6FPW - chains L and M of the 4 polymer chains in the assembly; structure by X-ray diffraction, 1.35 A resolution.

Chain L (and M):
Name: Hydrogenase-1 large chain
Source organism: Escherichia coli K-12
Notes: EC 1.12.99.6; chain M of this document is another copy of the same molecule, construct and numbering; everything in this record applies to it too
UniProtKB: P0ACD8 (MBHL_ECOLI); residues 1-582 here = UniProt positions 1-582
Sequence (582 residues; numbered 1 to 582; the number before each row is that of its first residue):
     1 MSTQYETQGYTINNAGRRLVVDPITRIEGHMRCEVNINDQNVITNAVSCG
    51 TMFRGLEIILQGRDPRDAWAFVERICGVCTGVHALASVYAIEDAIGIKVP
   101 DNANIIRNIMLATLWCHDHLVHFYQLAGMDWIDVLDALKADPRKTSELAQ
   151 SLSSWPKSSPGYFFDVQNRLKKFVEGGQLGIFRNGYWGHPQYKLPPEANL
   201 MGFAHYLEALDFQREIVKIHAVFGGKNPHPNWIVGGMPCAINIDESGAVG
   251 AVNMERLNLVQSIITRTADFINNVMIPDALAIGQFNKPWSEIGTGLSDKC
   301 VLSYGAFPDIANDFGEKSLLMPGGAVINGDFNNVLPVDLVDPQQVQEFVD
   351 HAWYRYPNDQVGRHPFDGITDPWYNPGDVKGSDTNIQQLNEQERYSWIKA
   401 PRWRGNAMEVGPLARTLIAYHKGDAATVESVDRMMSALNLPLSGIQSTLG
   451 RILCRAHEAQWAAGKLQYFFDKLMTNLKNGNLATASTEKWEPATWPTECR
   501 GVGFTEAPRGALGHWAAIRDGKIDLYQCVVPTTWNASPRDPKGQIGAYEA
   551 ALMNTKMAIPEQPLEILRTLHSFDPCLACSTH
Disordered / not traced: 1
Metal / ion sites: Mg2+: Glu57, Cys528; ni-fe reduced active center Ni: Cys76, Cys79, Cys576, Cys579
Residues lining bound ligands: ni-fe reduced active center (EJ2): Cys76, Cys79, Val82, His83, Ala507, Pro508, Arg509, Leu512, Val530, Pro531, Thr532, Cys576, Cys579
UniProt features mapped onto this chain:
  - binding site (Ni(2+)): Cys76, Cys79, Cys576, Cys579

Chain L / chain M interface:
Residue-residue contacts (25):
  Gln150(L) with Ser146(M); Gln150(M), hydrogen bond; Ser159(M); Pro160(M)
  Ser154(L) with Ser159(M), hydrogen bond (backbone-side chain); Gly161(M); Tyr162(M)
  Trp155(L) with Ser159(M), hydrogen bond (backbone-side chain)
  Pro156(L) with Pro156(M); Lys157(M); Ser158(M), hydrogen bond (backbone-backbone); Ser159(M), hydrogen bond (backbone-backbone); Tyr162(M), hydrophobic
  Lys157(L) with Pro156(M)
  Ser158(L) with Pro156(M), hydrogen bond (backbone-backbone); Ser159(M)
  Ser159(L) with Gln150(M); Ser154(M), hydrogen bond (side chain-backbone); Trp155(M), hydrogen bond (side chain-backbone); Pro156(M), hydrogen bond (backbone-backbone); Ser158(M)
  Pro160(L) with Gln150(M)
  Gly161(L) with Ser154(M)
  Tyr162(L) with Ser154(M), hydrogen bond (backbone-backbone); Pro156(M), hydrophobic
Other interface residues (no listed pair), chain L (12 interface residues in all): Ser146, Asp165
Other interface residues (no listed pair), chain M (12 interface residues in all): Asp165

Overview:
Chain L and chain M each contribute 12 residues to their interface, with 10 hydrogen bonds. Polar pairs
include Gln150(L)-Gln150(M), Ser154(L)-Ser159(M) and Trp155(L)-Ser159(M). Bound to chain L: ni-fe reduced
active center. UniProt lists 4 Ni2+-binding residues on chain L.
Chain L and chain M are both Hydrogenase-1 large chain (Escherichia coli K-12); the structure, Structure of
fully reduced Hydrogenase (Hyd-1), was determined by X-ray diffraction, deposited together with 5LRY, 6FPI,
6FPO, 6G7R, 6GAL, 6GAM and 6GAN.
